Entry 7WUX (X-ray diffraction, 1.80 A resolution); this record covers chains C and D of the 4 polymer chains in the assembly.

# Chain C (and D)
Molecule: AziU3
Organism: Streptomyces sahachiroi
Notes: chain D of this document is another copy of the same molecule, construct and numbering; everything in this record applies to it too
UniProtKB: B4XYC1 (B4XYC1_STREG); residues 1-336 here correspond to UniProt positions 2-337 (UniProt number = residue number + 1)
Amino-acid sequence (352 residues; numbered -15 to 336; the number before each row is that of its first residue; numbers below 1 keep their minus sign (Met-15 is residue -15)):
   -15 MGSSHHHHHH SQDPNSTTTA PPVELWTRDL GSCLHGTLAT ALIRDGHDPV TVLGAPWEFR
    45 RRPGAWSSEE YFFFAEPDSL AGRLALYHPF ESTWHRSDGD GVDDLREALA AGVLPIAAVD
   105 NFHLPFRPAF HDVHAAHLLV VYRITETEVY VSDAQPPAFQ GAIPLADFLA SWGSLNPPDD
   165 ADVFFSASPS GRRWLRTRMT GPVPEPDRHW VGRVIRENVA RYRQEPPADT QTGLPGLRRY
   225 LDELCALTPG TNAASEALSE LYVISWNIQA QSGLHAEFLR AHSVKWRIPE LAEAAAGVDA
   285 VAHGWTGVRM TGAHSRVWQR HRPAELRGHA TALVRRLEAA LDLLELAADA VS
Not modelled in the structure: -15 to 6
Construct notes: initiating methionine (-15); expression tag (-14 to 0)
Small-molecule neighbours:
  - 6OI ((2S,5S,6S)-2,6-bis(azanyl)-5-oxidanyl-7-sulfooxy-heptanoic acid): Glu54, Asn105, Arg111, Pro112, Ala113, Val117, Ala119, Phe169, Tyr246, Trp250
  - 1-ethoxy-2-(2-ethoxyethoxy)ethane (P4G): Ala150, Leu153, Ala154, Gly157

# Chain C / chain D interface
Pairs across the interface - 8 pairs, chain C then chain D:
  Thr315(C) with Asp326(D)
  Arg319(C) with Glu322(D), salt bridge; Ala323(D); Asp326(D), salt bridge
  Glu322(C) with Arg319(D), salt bridge
  Ala323(C) with Arg319(D)
  Asp326(C) with Thr315(D); Arg319(D), salt bridge

# Overview
The chain C/chain D interface involves 5 residues from each chain; the contacts include 4 salt bridges. Polar
pairs include Arg319(C)-Glu322(D) and Arg319(C)-Asp326(D). Bound to chain C: 1-ethoxy-2-(2-ethoxyethoxy)ethane
and compound 6OI.
Chain C and chain D are both AziU3 (Streptomyces sahachiroi); the structure, Crystal structure of AziU3/U2
complexed with (5S,6S)-O7-sulfo DADH from Streptomyces sahachiroi, was determined by X-ray diffraction (same
publication as 7WUW).
